3SIT - chain A; structure by X-ray diffraction, 1.80 A resolution.

[Chain A]
Protein: Outer capsid protein VP4
Source organism: Porcine rotavirus
Notes: fragment: Outer capsid protein VP8*
UniProtKB: P0C6Y8 (VP4_ROTP3); residues 64-224 here = UniProt positions 64-224
Amino-acid sequence (163 residues; numbered 62 to 224; the number before each row is that of its first residue):
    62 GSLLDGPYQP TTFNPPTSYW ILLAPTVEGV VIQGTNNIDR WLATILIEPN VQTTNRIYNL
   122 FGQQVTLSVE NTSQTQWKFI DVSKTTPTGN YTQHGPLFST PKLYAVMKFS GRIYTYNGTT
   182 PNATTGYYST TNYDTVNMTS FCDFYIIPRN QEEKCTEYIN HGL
Differences from the reference sequence: expression tag (62-63); engineered mutation Gln70 (Arg in P0C6Y8), Ile82 (Val in P0C6Y8), Asn151 (Ser in P0C6Y8), Ser201 (Leu in P0C6Y8)
Metal / ion sites: Na+: Asp142, Gly156, Tyr165, Thr176, Tyr177
Swiss-Prot annotation at these positions:
  - site (Binding to sialic acid): Arg101, Ser190

[In short]
Asp142, Gly156, Tyr165, Thr176 and Tyr177 coordinate Na+.
Chain A is Outer capsid protein VP4 (Porcine rotavirus); the structure, Crystal structure of porcine CRW-8
Rotavirus VP8* in complex with aceramido-GM3, was determined by X-ray diffraction (same publication as 3SIS).
